PDB entry 1PCM | X-ray diffraction, 1.90 A resolution | chain X

== Chain X ==
Name: Phosphomannomutase
From: Pseudomonas aeruginosa
Notes: EC 5.4.2.8
UniProtKB: P26276 (ALGC_PSEAE); residues 1-463 here correspond to UniProt positions 0-462 (UniProt number = residue number - 1)
Sequence (463 residues; numbered 1 to 463; the number before each row is that of its first residue):
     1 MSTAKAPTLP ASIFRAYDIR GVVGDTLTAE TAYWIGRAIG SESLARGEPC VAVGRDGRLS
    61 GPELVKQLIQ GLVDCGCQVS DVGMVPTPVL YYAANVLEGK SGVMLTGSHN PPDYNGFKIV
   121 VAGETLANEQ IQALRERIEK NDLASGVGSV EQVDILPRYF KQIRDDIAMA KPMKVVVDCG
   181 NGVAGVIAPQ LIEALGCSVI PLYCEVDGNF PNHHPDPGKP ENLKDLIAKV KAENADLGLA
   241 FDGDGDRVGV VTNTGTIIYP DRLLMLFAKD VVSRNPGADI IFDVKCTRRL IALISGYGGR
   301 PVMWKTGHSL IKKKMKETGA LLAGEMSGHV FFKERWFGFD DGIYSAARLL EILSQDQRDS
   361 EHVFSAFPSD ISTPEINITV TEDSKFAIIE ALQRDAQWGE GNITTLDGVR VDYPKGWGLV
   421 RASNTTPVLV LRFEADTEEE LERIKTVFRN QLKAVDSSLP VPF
Unresolved in the structure: 1-8
Construct notes: modified residue (108)
Modified residues: Ser108 (phosphoserine; SEP)
Disulfide bonds: Cys179-Cys204
Metal / ion sites: Zn2+: Ser108, Asp242, Asp244, Asp246
Small-molecule neighbours: 6-O-phosphono-alpha-D-mannopyranose (M6P): Tyr17, Ser108, His109, Lys285, Thr306, Gly307, His308, Glu325, Ser327, His329, Arg421, Ser423, Asn424, Thr425
What the authors report for this chain:
  - binding site for 6-O-phosphono-alpha-D-mannopyranose: Tyr17, Ser108, Lys285, His308, Glu325, Ser327, Arg421, Ser423, Asn424, Thr425
  - post-translational modification sites: Ser108
  - contacts within the chain: Tyr17-Asn424 (hydrogen bond)
  - conformationally variable residues (domain motion): Phe367
  - catalytic residues: Ser108 (citing earlier work)
  - mutagenesis - E325A: decreased catalytic activity

== Summary ==
Ligands of chain X: 6-O-phosphono-alpha-D-mannopyranose. The Zn2+ site is built by Ser108, Asp242, Asp244 and
Asp246. From the paper: the catalytic residue Ser108; E325A reduces catalytic activity.
Chain X is Phosphomannomutase (Pseudomonas aeruginosa); the structure, Enzyme-ligand complex of P. aeruginosa
PMM/PGM, was determined by X-ray diffraction together with 1P5D, 1P5G and 1PCJ from the same study.
